PDB entry 7ZWC | electron microscopy, 3.20 A resolution | chains O and N of the 10 polymer chains in the assembly

Chain O:
Molecule: TATA-box-binding protein
Source organism: Homo sapiens
UniProtKB: P20226 (TBP_HUMAN); residues 1-339 here = UniProt positions 1-339
Sequence (339 residues; numbered 1 to 339; the number before each row is that of its first residue):
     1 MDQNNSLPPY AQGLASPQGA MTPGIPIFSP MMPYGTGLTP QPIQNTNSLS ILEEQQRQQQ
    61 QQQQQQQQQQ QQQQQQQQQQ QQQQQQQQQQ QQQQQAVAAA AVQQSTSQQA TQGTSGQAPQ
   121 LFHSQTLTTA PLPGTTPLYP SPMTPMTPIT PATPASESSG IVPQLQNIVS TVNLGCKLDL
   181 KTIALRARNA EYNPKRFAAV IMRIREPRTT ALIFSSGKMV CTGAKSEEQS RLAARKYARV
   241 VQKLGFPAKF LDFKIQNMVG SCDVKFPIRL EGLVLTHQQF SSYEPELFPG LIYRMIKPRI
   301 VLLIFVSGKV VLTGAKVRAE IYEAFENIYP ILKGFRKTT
Unresolved in the structure: 1-158, 338-339
Swiss-Prot annotation at these positions:
  - binding site (DNA): Asn167, Arg203, Lys218, Asn257, Arg294

Chain N:
Molecule: Non-template strand
Sequence (96 nucleotides; row label = number of the first residue in the row; numbers below 1 keep their minus sign (DA-34 is residue -34)):
   -34 AGTAGACACC ATCAGTGTAC TAGGACCCGA AAATTGAGTT ACAGAAGTAA CTGGTATACT
    26 CTGGTTTCTC TTCAGATCGC ATAAAACCTG GCAGGG
Unresolved in the structure: -34 to -27, 16-61

Chain O / chain N interface:
Contacting residue pairs (35; chain O residue first):
  Val169(O) - DT5(N)  base contact
  Val169(O) - DA6(N)  base contact
  Thr171(O) - DC7(N)  sugar contact
  Phe197(O) - DC7(N)  base contact
  Phe197(O) - DA8(N)  base contact
  Phe214(O) - DC7(N)  base contact
  Phe214(O) - DA8(N)  sugar contact
  Ser216(O) - DC7(N)  phosphate contact
  Ser216(O) - DA8(N)  hydrogen bond to the phosphate
  Lys218(O) - DC7(N)  phosphate contact
  Lys218(O) - DA8(N)  phosphate contact
  Val220(O) - DA6(N)  base contact
  Val220(O) - DC7(N)  sugar contact
  Gln256(O) - DT5(N)  sugar contact
  Gln256(O) - DA6(N)  sugar contact
  Asn257(O) - DT4(N)  hydrogen bond to the base
  Asn257(O) - DT5(N)  base contact
  Val259(O) - DG3(N)  base contact
  Val259(O) - DT4(N)  base contact
  Phe288(O) - DG1(N)  base contact
  Phe288(O) - DA2(N)  base contact
  Pro289(O) - DG1(N)  base contact
  Ile292(O) - DA2(N)  phosphate contact
  Ile292(O) - DG3(N)  sugar contact
  Arg294(O) - DG3(N)  salt bridge to the phosphate
  Arg294(O) - DT4(N)  salt bridge to the phosphate
  Val301(O) - DG3(N)  sugar contact
  Val301(O) - DT4(N)  sugar contact
  Leu303(O) - DA2(N)  base contact
  Leu303(O) - DG3(N)  base contact
  Val311(O) - DG3(N)  base contact
  Thr313(O) - DG3(N)  base contact
  Thr313(O) - DT4(N)  sugar contact
  Gly314(O) - DT4(N)  sugar contact
  Lys316(O) - DT5(N)  phosphate contact
Also at the interface, not in a pair above, chain O (23 interface residues in all): Ala198, Leu287, Arg299
Also at the interface, not in a pair above, chain N (9 interface residues in all): DG9

In short:
23 residues of chain O face 9 of chain N across their interface, with 2 hydrogen bonds and 2 salt bridges.
Polar contacts include Asn257(O)-DT4(N), Ser216(O)-DA8(N) and Arg294(O)-DG3(N). Curated annotation (UniProt)
lists 5 DNA-binding residues on chain O.
Chain O is TATA-box-binding protein (Homo sapiens) and chain N is Non-template strand; the structure,
Structure of SNAPc:TBP-TFIIA-TFIIB sub-complex bound to U5 snRNA promoter, was determined by electron
microscopy together with 7ZXE from the same study.
